PDB entry 8KD6 | electron microscopy, 3.07 A resolution | chains U and Y of the 16 polymer chains in the assembly

# Chain U
Molecule: Histone H2A
From: Xenopus laevis
UniProtKB: Q6AZJ8 (Q6AZJ8_XENLA); residues 1-129 here correspond to UniProt positions 2-130 (UniProt number = residue number + 1)
Chain sequence (129 residues; numbered 1 to 129; the number before each row is that of its first residue):
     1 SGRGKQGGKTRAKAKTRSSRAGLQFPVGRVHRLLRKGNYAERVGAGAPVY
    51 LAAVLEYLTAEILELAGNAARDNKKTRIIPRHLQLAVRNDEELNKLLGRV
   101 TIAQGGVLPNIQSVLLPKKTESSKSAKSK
Unresolved in the structure: 1-10, 118-129

# Chain Y
Molecule: 187bp DNA
Sequence (187 nucleotides; each row starts with the number of its first residue; numbers below 1 keep their minus sign (DG-93 is residue -93)):
   -93 GGACCCTATACGCGGCCGCCCTGGAGAATCCCGGTGCCGAGGCCGCTCAA
   -43 TTGGTCGTAGACAGCTCTAGCACCGCTTAAACGCACGTACGCGCTGTCCC
     7 CCGCGTTTTAACCGCCAAGGGGATTACTCCCTAGTCTCCAGGCACGTGTC
    57 AGATATATACATCCTGTTCTAGAGCGGCCGCCACCGC
Unresolved in the structure: -93 to -76, 89-93

# Interface between chain U and chain Y
Residue-residue contacts - 18 pairs, chain U then chain Y:
  Arg11(U) with DT43(Y), base contact; DC44(Y), base contact
  Ala14(U) with DA46(Y), sugar contact
  Arg29(U) with DG48(Y), phosphate contact; DC49(Y), salt bridge to the phosphate
  Glu41(U) with DA39(Y), phosphate contact
  Arg42(U) with DT38(Y), hydrogen bond to the sugar; DA39(Y), phosphate contact
  Val43(U) with DT38(Y), phosphate contact; DA39(Y), phosphate contact
  Gly44(U) with DT38(Y), phosphate contact
  Ala45(U) with DT38(Y), hydrogen bond to the phosphate
  Lys75(U) with DG58(Y), phosphate contact; DA59(Y), salt bridge to the phosphate
  Thr76(U) with DA57(Y), sugar contact; DG58(Y), hydrogen bond to the phosphate
  Arg77(U) with DA57(Y), hydrogen bond to the sugar; DG58(Y), hydrogen bond to the phosphate
Other interface residues (no listed pair), chain U (13 interface residues in all): Thr16, Arg35
Other interface residues (no listed pair), chain Y (11 interface residues in all): DG47

# In short
Chain U and chain Y form an interface of 13 and 11 residues respectively; the contacts include 5 hydrogen
bonds and 2 salt bridges. Polar contacts include Arg42(U)-DT38(Y), Arg77(U)-DA57(Y) and Ala45(U)-DT38(Y).
Here chain U is Histone H2A (Xenopus laevis) and chain Y is 187bp DNA. Entry 8KD6 (Rpd3S in complex with
nucleosome with H3K36MLA modification and 187bp DNA, class3) was determined by electron microscopy, deposited
together with 8KC7, 8KD2, 8KD3, 8KD4, 8KD5 and 8KD7.
